Entry 8ZP4 (electron microscopy, 3.33 A resolution); this record covers chains D and E of the 7 polymer chains in the assembly.

[Chain D]
Name: Origin recognition complex subunit 4
Source organism: Saccharomyces cerevisiae S288C
UniProt: P54791 (ORC4_YEAST); residues 1-529 here = UniProt positions 1-529
Amino-acid sequence (529 residues; row label = number of the first residue in the row):
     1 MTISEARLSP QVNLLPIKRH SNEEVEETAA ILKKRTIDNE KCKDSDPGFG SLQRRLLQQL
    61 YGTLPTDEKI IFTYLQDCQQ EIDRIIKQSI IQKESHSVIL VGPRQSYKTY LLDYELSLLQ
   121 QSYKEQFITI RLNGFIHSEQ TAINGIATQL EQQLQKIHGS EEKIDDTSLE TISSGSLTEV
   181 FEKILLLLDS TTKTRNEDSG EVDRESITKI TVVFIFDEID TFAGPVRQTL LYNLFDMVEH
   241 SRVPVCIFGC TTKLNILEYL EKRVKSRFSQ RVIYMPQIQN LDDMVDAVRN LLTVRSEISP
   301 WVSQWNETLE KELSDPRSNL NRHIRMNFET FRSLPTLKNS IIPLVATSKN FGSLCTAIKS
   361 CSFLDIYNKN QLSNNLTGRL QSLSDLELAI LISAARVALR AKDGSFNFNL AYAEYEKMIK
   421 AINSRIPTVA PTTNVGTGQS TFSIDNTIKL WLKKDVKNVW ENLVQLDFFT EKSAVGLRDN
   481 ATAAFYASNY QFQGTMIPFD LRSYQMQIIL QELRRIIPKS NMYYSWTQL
Unresolved in the structure: 1-45, 159-170, 191-205, 427-445
UniProt features mapped onto this chain:
  - modified residue: Ser-9 (Phosphoserine)
Metal / ion sites: Mg2+ site 1: Thr-109 (together with ATP-gamma-S) (shared with Glu-154(E) of chain E); Mg2+ site 2: Arg-267 (together with ATP-gamma-S)
Small-molecule neighbours:
  - ATP-gamma-S (AGS; phosphothiophosphoric acid-adenylate ester), molecule 1: Tyr-61, Gly-62, Lys-69, Pro-103, Arg-104, Gln-105, Ser-106, Tyr-107, Lys-108, Thr-109, Tyr-110, Asp-113, Glu-218, Pro-335, Lys-338
  - ATP-gamma-S (AGS), molecule 2: His-240, Arg-263, Arg-267

[Chain E]
Name: Origin recognition complex subunit 5
Source organism: Saccharomyces cerevisiae S288C
UniProt: P50874 (ORC5_YEAST); numbering as in UniProt (aligned over 1-479)
Amino-acid sequence (479 residues; each row starts with the number of its first residue):
     1 MNVTTPEVAF REYQTNCLAS YISADPDITP SNLILQGYSG TGKTYTLKKY FNANPNLHAV
    61 WLEPVELVSW KPLLQAIART VQYKLKTLYP NIPTTDYDPL QVEEPFLLVK TLHNIFVQYE
   121 SLQEKTCLFL ILDGFDSLQD LDAALFNKYI KLNELLPKDS KINIKFIYTM LETSFLQRYS
   181 THCIPTVMFP RYNVDEVSTI LVMSRCGELM EDSCLRKRII EEQITDCTDD QFQNVAANFI
   241 HLIVQAFHSY TGNDIFALND LIDFKWPKYV SRITKENIFE PLALYKSAIK LFLSTDDNLS
   301 ENGQGESAIT TNRDDLENSQ TYDLSIISKY LLIASYICSY LEPRYDASIF SRKTRIIQGR
   361 AAYGRRKKKE VNPRYLQPSL FAIERLLAIF QAIFPIQGKA ESGSLSALRE ESLMKANIEV
   421 FQNLSELHTL KLIATTMNKN IDYLSPKVRW KVNVPWEIIK EISESVHFNI SDYFSDIHE
Unresolved in the structure: 303-320, 354-365, 399-411, 479
UniProt features mapped onto this chain:
  - binding site (ATP): Gly-37 to Thr-44
Metal / ion sites: Mg2+ site 1: Thr-44 (together with ATP-gamma-S); Mg2+ site 2: Glu-154 (together with ATP-gamma-S) (shared with Thr-109(D) of chain D)
Small-molecule neighbours:
  - ATP-gamma-S (AGS; phosphothiophosphoric acid-adenylate ester), molecule 1: Ala-9, Phe-10, Arg-11, Tyr-38, Ser-39, Gly-40, Thr-41, Gly-42, Lys-43, Thr-44, Tyr-45, Leu-171, Tyr-192, Ile-200, Ser-204, Ile-255, Phe-256
  - ATP-gamma-S (AGS), molecule 2: Lys-151, Glu-154, Lys-158

[Chain D / chain E interface]
Pairs across the interface - 93 pairs, chain D then chain E:
  Leu-57(D) / Ile-28(E)  hydrophobic
  Gln-58(D) / Ile-28(E)
  Tyr-61(D) / Tyr-21(E)
  Tyr-61(D) / Ile-28(E)
  Tyr-61(D) / Pro-30(E)
  Thr-63(D) / Asp-27(E)  hydrogen bond (side chain-backbone)
  Arg-104(D) / Thr-181(E)
  Arg-104(D) / His-182(E)  hydrogen bond
  Gln-105(D) / Thr-181(E)
  Gln-105(D) / His-182(E)  hydrogen bond (side chain-backbone)
  Gln-105(D) / Cys-183(E)
  Thr-109(D) / Glu-154(E)
  Arg-131(D) / Glu-154(E)
  Arg-131(D) / Leu-155(E)
  Asn-133(D) / Lys-151(E)
  Asn-133(D) / Glu-154(E)
  Asn-133(D) / Leu-155(E)
  Phe-135(D) / Asn-147(E)
  Phe-135(D) / Lys-148(E)
  Ile-136(D) / Pro-105(E)  hydrophobic
  Ile-136(D) / Val-109(E)  hydrophobic
  Ile-136(D) / Lys-148(E)
  Ile-136(D) / Leu-155(E)  hydrophobic
  His-137(D) / Phe-106(E)
  His-137(D) / Leu-155(E)
  Thr-141(D) / Glu-104(E)
  Asn-144(D) / Phe-106(E)
  Gly-145(D) / Phe-106(E)
  Gln-152(D) / His-113(E)  hydrogen bond
  Asp-217(D) / Glu-154(E)
  Thr-336(D) / Cys-183(E)  hydrogen bond
  Asn-339(D) / Tyr-21(E)  hydrogen bond (backbone-side chain)
  Asn-339(D) / Cys-183(E)  hydrogen bond (side chain-backbone)
  Ile-342(D) / Ser-20(E)
  Pro-343(D) / Ser-20(E)
  Pro-343(D) / Tyr-21(E)
  Ala-346(D) / Ser-20(E)
  Phe-363(D) / Tyr-13(E)  hydrophobic
  Phe-363(D) / Cys-17(E)  hydrophobic
  Ile-366(D) / Tyr-13(E)  hydrophobic
  Tyr-367(D) / Tyr-13(E)
  Asn-370(D) / Tyr-13(E)
  Asn-370(D) / Gln-14(E)
  Asn-370(D) / Met-188(E)  hydrogen bond (side chain-backbone)
  Gln-371(D) / Thr-186(E)
  Gln-371(D) / Met-188(E)
  Ser-373(D) / Pro-190(E)
  Asn-374(D) / Gln-36(E)  hydrogen bond
  Asn-374(D) / Gly-37(E)
  Asn-374(D) / Tyr-38(E)
  Asn-374(D) / Thr-173(E)
  Asn-374(D) / Phe-189(E)  hydrogen bond (side chain-backbone)
  Arg-379(D) / Tyr-38(E)  hydrogen bond
  Ser-382(D) / Arg-191(E)  hydrogen bond
  Ser-382(D) / Asn-253(E)  hydrogen bond (backbone-side chain)
  Ser-384(D) / His-248(E)
  Ser-384(D) / Ser-249(E)  hydrogen bond (side chain-backbone)
  Leu-386(D) / Ser-249(E)  hydrogen bond (backbone-side chain)
  Glu-387(D) / Gly-252(E)
  Asn-407(D) / Tyr-375(E)  hydrogen bond (side chain-backbone)
  Ala-413(D) / Tyr-375(E)  hydrophobic
  Lys-449(D) / Leu-293(E)  hydrogen bond (side chain-backbone)
  Trp-451(D) / Tyr-250(E)  hydrophobic
  Asp-455(D) / Tyr-250(E)
  Asp-455(D) / Thr-295(E)
  Asn-458(D) / Tyr-250(E)  hydrogen bond
  Val-459(D) / Tyr-250(E)
  Asn-462(D) / Thr-251(E)
  Asn-462(D) / Asp-254(E)  hydrogen bond
  Leu-466(D) / Tyr-38(E)
  Leu-466(D) / Arg-191(E)
  Asp-467(D) / Glu-172(E)
  Asp-467(D) / Ser-174(E)
  Leu-477(D) / Phe-175(E)  hydrophobic
  Leu-477(D) / Arg-178(E)
  Arg-478(D) / Asp-142(E)
  Arg-478(D) / Ala-143(E)  hydrogen bond (backbone-backbone)
  Asp-479(D) / Ala-144(E)
  Asn-480(D) / Asp-142(E)
  Ala-481(D) / Asp-142(E)  hydrogen bond (backbone-side chain)
  Ala-484(D) / Leu-141(E)
  Ala-484(D) / Asp-142(E)
  Tyr-490(D) / Asn-438(E)
  Met-496(D) / Asn-453(E)
  Ile-497(D) / Gln-377(E)
  Pro-498(D) / Asn-453(E)
  Asp-500(D) / Pro-455(E)
  Asp-500(D) / Glu-457(E)
  Leu-501(D) / Tyr-340(E)
  Leu-501(D) / Tyr-375(E)
  Leu-501(D) / Leu-376(E)
  Leu-501(D) / Gln-377(E)
  Leu-501(D) / Pro-378(E)
Also at the interface, not in a pair above, chain D (68 interface residues in all): Arg-54, Thr-148, Gln-149, Ser-333, Pro-335, Asn-375, Asp-385, Asn-409, Leu-410, Lys-453, Lys-454, Gln-491
Also at the interface, not in a pair above, chain E (72 interface residues in all): Met-1, Asp-25, Thr-29, Lys-110, Asn-114, Leu-152, Ile-184, Pro-185, Val-187, Ala-246, Phe-247, Asp-297, Asn-298, Asn-302, Arg-374, Lys-439

[Overview]
Chain D and chain E form an interface of 68 and 72 residues respectively, with 21 hydrogen bonds. Polar
contacts include Thr-63(D)/Asp-27(E), Arg-104(D)/His-182(E) and Gln-105(D)/His-182(E). One ATP-gamma-S
molecule is bound between chain D and chain E. Bound to chain D: ATP-gamma-S.
Chain D is Origin recognition complex subunit 4 and chain E is Origin recognition complex subunit 5, both from
Saccharomyces cerevisiae S288C; the structure, Cryo-EM structure of origin recognition complex (Orc1 to 5)
with ARS1 DNA bound, was determined by electron microscopy (same publication as 8ZP5 and 8ZPK).
